Entry 7BWR (electron microscopy, 3.50 A resolution); this record covers chains A and B of the 4 polymer chains in the assembly.

[Chain A (and B)]
Molecule: Integral membrane indolylacetylinositol arabinosyltransferase EmbB
Organism: Mycolicibacterium smegmatis MC2 155
Notes: EC 2.4.2.34; chain B of this document is another copy of the same molecule, construct and numbering; everything in this record applies to it too
UniProtKB: I7GAQ2 (I7GAQ2_MYCS2); residue numbers follow UniProt; this construct covers 1-1082
Chain sequence (1082 residues; each row starts with the number of its first residue):
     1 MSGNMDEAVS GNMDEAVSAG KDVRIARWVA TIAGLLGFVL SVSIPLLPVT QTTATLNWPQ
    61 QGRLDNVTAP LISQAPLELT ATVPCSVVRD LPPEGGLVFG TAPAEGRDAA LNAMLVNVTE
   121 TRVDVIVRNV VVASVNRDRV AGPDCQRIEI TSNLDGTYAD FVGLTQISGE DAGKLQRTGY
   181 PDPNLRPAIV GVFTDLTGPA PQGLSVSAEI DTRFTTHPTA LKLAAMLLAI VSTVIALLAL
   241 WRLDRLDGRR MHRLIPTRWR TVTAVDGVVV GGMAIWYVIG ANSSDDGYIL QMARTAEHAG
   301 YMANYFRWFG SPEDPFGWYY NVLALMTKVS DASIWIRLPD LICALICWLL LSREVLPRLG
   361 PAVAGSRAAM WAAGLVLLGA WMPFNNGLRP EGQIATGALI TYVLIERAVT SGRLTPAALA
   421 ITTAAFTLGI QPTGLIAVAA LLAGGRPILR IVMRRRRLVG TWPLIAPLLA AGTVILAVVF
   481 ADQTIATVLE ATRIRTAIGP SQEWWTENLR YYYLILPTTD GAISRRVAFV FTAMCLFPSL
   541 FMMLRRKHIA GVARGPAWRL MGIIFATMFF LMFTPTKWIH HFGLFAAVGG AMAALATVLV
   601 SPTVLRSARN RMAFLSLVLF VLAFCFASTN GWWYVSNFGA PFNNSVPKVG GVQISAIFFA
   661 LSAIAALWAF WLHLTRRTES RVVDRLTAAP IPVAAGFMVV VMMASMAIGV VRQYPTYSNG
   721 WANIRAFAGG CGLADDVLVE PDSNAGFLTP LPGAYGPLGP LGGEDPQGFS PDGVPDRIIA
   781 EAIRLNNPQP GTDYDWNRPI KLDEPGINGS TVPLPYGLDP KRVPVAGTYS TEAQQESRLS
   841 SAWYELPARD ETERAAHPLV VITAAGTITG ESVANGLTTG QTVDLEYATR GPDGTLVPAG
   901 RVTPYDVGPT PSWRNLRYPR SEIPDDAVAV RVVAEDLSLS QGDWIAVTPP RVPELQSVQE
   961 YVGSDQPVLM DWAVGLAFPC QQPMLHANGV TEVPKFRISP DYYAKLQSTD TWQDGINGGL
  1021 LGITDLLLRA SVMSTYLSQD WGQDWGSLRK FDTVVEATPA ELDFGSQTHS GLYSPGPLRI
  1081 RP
Disordered / not traced: 1-22, 169, 677 (chain B: 1-22, 168-172, 279-338, 490-524, 627-646, 678-679, 706-732, 752-760, 831-834, 848-851, 874-879, 890-901, 926-928, 1004-1018, 1075-1082)
Bound ions: Ca2+: D936, S938, D943
Small-molecule neighbours: F8L ([(2Z,6E,10E,14Z,18E,22Z,26Z)-3,7,11,15,19,23,27,31,35,39-decamethyltetraconta-2,6,10,14,18,22,26,30,34,38-decaenyl] [(2S,3S,4S,5R)-5-(hydroxymethyl)-3,4-bis(oxidanyl)oxolan-2-yl] hydrogen phosphate): Y288, N304, W308, E313, P315, F316, I421, A425, L428, P432, V438, L441, I448, L468, L469, G472, T473, I475, L476, F480, T492, R495, P500, T518
Reported in the primary citation:
  - binding site for F8L: E313, I421, V438, I448, R495, T518, F670
  - conformationally variable residues (order/disorder transition): Q502 to G521
  - catalytic residues: D285 (proposed by the authors, not directly observed)
  - mutagenesis - R249A/R253A/R454A: abolished binding to Meromycolate extension acyl carrier protein
  - mutagenesis - R249A/R253A/R454A: unchanged catalytic activity
  - mutagenesis - M292L: decreased binding to ethambutol
  - contacts within the chain: N304-E313, Y320-Q431

[Chain A / chain B interface]
Pairs across the interface (36; chain A residue first):
  L449(A) with F670(B), hydrophobic; H673(B)
  M453(A) with H673(B); L674(B), hydrophobic
  R456(A) with L674(B), hydrogen bond (side chain-backbone)
  T461(A) with L674(B)
  I465(A) with F670(B), hydrophobic
  T506(A) with I579(B); H580(B)
  R510(A) with T576(B), hydrogen bond (side chain-backbone)
  R525(A) with T574(B); P575(B); T576(B)
  F529(A) with F570(B); T574(B); P575(B)
  F537(A) with F569(B), hydrophobic; F570(B), hydrophobic
  L544(A) with L544(B), hydrophobic
  R545(A) with R446(B)
  M568(A) with F573(B)
  F569(A) with M568(B), hydrophobic; F569(B), hydrophobic
  M572(A) with F573(B)
  F573(A) with R525(B); F573(B), hydrophobic; I579(B), hydrophobic
  T574(A) with V530(B)
  H580(A) with F573(B)
  T831(A) with L111(B)
  E832(A) with N129(B)
  A833(A) with N129(B)
  Q834(A) with N129(B), hydrogen bond (backbone-backbone)
  L939(A) with V130(B); Y180(B), hydrophobic; L185(B), hydrophobic
Other interface residues (no listed pair), chain A (28 interface residues in all): R446, L509, F565, E836, Q941
Other interface residues (no listed pair), chain B (25 interface residues in all): R526, W558, F565, R609

[In short]
The interface between chain A and chain B involves 28 residues on one side and 25 on the other, with 3
hydrogen bonds. Polar contacts include R456(A)-L674(B), R510(A)-T576(B) and Q834(A)-N129(B). Bound to chain A:
compound F8L. From the paper: the catalytic residue D285(A); R249A/R253A/R454A of chain A abolish binding to
Meromycolate extension acyl carrier protein.
Both chains are Integral membrane indolylacetylinositol arabinosyltransferase EmbB (Mycolicibacterium
smegmatis MC2 155). Entry 7BWR (Mycobacterium smegmatis arabinosyltransferase complex EmbB2-AcpM2 in substrate
DPA bound asymmetric "active state") was determined by electron microscopy together with 7BX8 from the same
study.
